5E30 - chains D and F of the 6 polymer chains in the assembly; structure by X-ray diffraction, 2.70 A resolution.

== Chain D (and F) ==
Protein: Hemagglutinin
Organism: Influenza A virus
Notes: chain F of this document is another copy of the same molecule, construct and numbering; everything in this record applies to it too
UniProtKB: G8IPF0 (G8IPF0_9INFA); residues 1-175 here correspond to UniProt positions 346-520 (UniProt number = residue number + 345)
Amino-acid sequence (180 residues; each row starts with the number of its first residue):
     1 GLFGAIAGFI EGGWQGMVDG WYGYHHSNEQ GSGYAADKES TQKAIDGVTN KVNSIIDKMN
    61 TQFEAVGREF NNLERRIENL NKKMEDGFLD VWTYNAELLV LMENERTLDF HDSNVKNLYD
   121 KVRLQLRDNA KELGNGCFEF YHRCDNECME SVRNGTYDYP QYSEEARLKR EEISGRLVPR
Disordered / not traced: 176-180
Sequence notes: expression tag (176-180)
Disulfide bonds: Cys-144/Cys-148

== Interface between chain D and chain F ==
Residue-residue contacts (47):
  Gly-1(D) / Lys-43(F)
  Gly-1(D) / Ser-113(F)  hydrogen bond (backbone-side chain)
  Gly-1(D) / Asn-114(F)
  Gly-1(D) / Asn-117(F)  hydrogen bond (backbone-side chain)
  Leu-2(D) / Asp-109(F)
  Leu-2(D) / Phe-110(F)  hydrophobic
  Leu-2(D) / Ser-113(F)  hydrogen bond (backbone-side chain)
  Leu-2(D) / Asn-117(F)
  Phe-3(D) / Asn-117(F)
  Gly-4(D) / Asn-117(F)
  Phe-9(D) / Leu-124(F)  hydrophobic
  Arg-76(D) / Arg-68(F)
  Arg-76(D) / Glu-69(F)  hydrogen bond (side chain-backbone)
  Arg-76(D) / Phe-70(F)
  Arg-76(D) / Glu-74(F)  salt bridge
  Ile-77(D) / Ile-77(F)  hydrophobic
  Asn-79(D) / Arg-68(F)  hydrogen bond
  Leu-80(D) / Arg-68(F)
  Leu-80(D) / Asn-81(F)
  Leu-80(D) / Met-84(F)  hydrophobic
  Lys-83(D) / Glu-64(F)  salt bridge
  Lys-83(D) / Arg-68(F)
  Met-84(D) / Met-84(F)  hydrophobic
  Met-84(D) / Phe-88(F)
  Gly-87(D) / Phe-88(F)
  Phe-88(D) / Phe-88(F)
  Asp-90(D) / Thr-61(F)
  Val-91(D) / Val-91(F)  hydrophobic
  Val-91(D) / Trp-92(F)
  Tyr-94(D) / Lys-58(F)
  Tyr-94(D) / Met-59(F)
  Tyr-94(D) / Trp-92(F)  hydrophobic
  Tyr-94(D) / Asn-95(F)  hydrogen bond (side chain-backbone)
  Tyr-94(D) / Leu-99(F)
  Glu-97(D) / Lys-58(F)  salt bridge
  Leu-98(D) / Leu-99(F)  hydrophobic
  Leu-101(D) / Lys-58(F)
  Met-102(D) / Met-102(F)  hydrophobic
  Met-102(D) / Glu-103(F)
  Met-102(D) / Arg-106(F)
  Arg-106(D) / Arg-106(F)
  Lys-131(D) / Arg-127(F)
  Glu-132(D) / Arg-123(F)  salt bridge
  Glu-132(D) / Arg-127(F)
  Gly-134(D) / Leu-124(F)
  Ile-173(D) / Arg-167(F)  hydrogen bond (backbone-side chain)
  Ser-174(D) / Glu-171(F)
Other interface residues (no listed pair), chain D (29 interface residues in all): Asn-95, Lys-116, Leu-133
Other interface residues (no listed pair), chain F (33 interface residues in all): Phe-63, Val-66, Asp-120

== Overview ==
Chain D and chain F form an interface of 29 and 33 residues respectively; the contacts include 7 hydrogen
bonds and 4 salt bridges. Among the polar pairs are Arg-76(D)/Glu-74(F), Lys-83(D)/Glu-64(F) and
Glu-97(D)/Lys-58(F).
Chain D and chain F are both Hemagglutinin (Influenza A virus); the structure, Crystal structure of H5
hemagglutinin Q226L mutant from the influenza virus A/duck/Egypt/10185SS/2010 (H5N1) with LSTc, was determined
by X-ray diffraction, deposited together with 5E2Y, 5E2Z, 5E32, 5E34 and 5E35.
